PDB entry 4D43 | X-ray diffraction, 2.15 A resolution | chains F and H of the 4 polymer chains in the assembly

# Chain F (and H)
Molecule: Enoyl-[acyl-carrier-protein] reductase [NADPH]
From: Staphylococcus aureus SUBSP. aureus N315
Notes: EC 1.3.1.10; chain H of this document is another copy of the same molecule, construct and numbering; everything in this record applies to it too
Reference sequence: Q7A6D8 (Q7A6D8_STAAN); residue numbers follow UniProt; this construct covers 1-256
Chain sequence (282 residues; numbered -25 to 256; the number before each row is that of its first residue; numbers below 1 keep their minus sign (Met-25 is residue -25)):
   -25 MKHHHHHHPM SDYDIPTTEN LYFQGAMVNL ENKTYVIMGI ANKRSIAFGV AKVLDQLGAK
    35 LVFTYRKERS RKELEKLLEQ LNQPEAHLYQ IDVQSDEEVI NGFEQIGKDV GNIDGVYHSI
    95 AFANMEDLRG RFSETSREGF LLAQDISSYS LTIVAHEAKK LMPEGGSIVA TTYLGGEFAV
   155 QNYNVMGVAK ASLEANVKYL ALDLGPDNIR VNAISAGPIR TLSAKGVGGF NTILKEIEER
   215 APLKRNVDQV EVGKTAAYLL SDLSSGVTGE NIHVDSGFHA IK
Not modelled in the structure: -25 to 2
Sequence notes: expression tag (-25 to 0); engineered mutation Val2 (Leu in Q7A6D8)
Residues lining bound ligands:
  - NADP (9W7; 2-(2-chloro-4-nitrophenoxy)-5-ethyl-4-fluorophenol): Ala95, Phe96, Ala97, Leu102, Tyr147, Tyr157, Met160, Lys164, Pro192, Ile193, Ser197, Ala198, Val201, Phe204, Ile207
  - glutamic acid (GLU): Arg103, Gly202, Gly203, Phe204, Asn205, Thr206
  - NADP (NAP; NADP nicotinamide-adenine-dinucleotide phosphate): Gly13, Ile14, Ala15, Ser19, Ile20, Tyr39, Arg40, Lys41, Ser44, Ile65, Asp66, Val67, Gln68, Ser93, Ile94, Ala95, Phe96, Ile120, Thr145, Thr146, Tyr147, Tyr157, Lys164, Ala190, Gly191, Pro192, Ile193, Thr195, Leu196, Ser197, Ala198, Phe204
From the paper describing this entry:
  - binding site for NADP: Ala97, Tyr157, Ala198, Phe204
  - catalytic residues: Tyr147 (proposed by the authors, not directly observed)
  - mutagenesis - Y147F (4-fold), S189A, D249A (>10,000-fold): decreased catalytic activity
  - mutagenesis - Y147F: unchanged binding to TS analogue

# Chain F / chain H interface
Contacting residue pairs (26):
  Leu148(F) - Lys256(H)
  Phe152(F) - Phe152(H)  hydrophobic
  Phe152(F) - His253(H)
  Phe152(F) - Ala254(H)
  Phe152(F) - Ile255(H)
  Phe152(F) - Lys256(H)
  Ala153(F) - Ala254(H)  hydrogen bond (backbone-backbone)
  Ala153(F) - Ile255(H)
  Ala153(F) - Lys256(H)  hydrogen bond (backbone-backbone)
  Val154(F) - Lys256(H)
  Glu210(F) - Arg214(H)  salt bridge
  Arg214(F) - Glu210(H)  salt bridge
  Phe252(F) - Lys256(H)  hydrogen bond (backbone-side chain)
  His253(F) - Phe152(H)
  His253(F) - Lys256(H)
  Ala254(F) - Phe152(H)
  Ala254(F) - Ala153(H)  hydrogen bond (backbone-backbone)
  Ile255(F) - Phe152(H)
  Ile255(F) - Ala153(H)
  Ile255(F) - Lys256(H)  hydrogen bond (backbone-side chain)
  Lys256(F) - Leu148(H)
  Lys256(F) - Phe152(H)
  Lys256(F) - Ala153(H)  hydrogen bond (backbone-backbone)
  Lys256(F) - Val154(H)
  Lys256(F) - Phe252(H)  hydrogen bond (side chain-backbone)
  Lys256(F) - Ile255(H)  hydrogen bond (side chain-backbone)
Also at the interface, not in a pair above, chain H (12 interface residues in all): Gln155

# Overview
11 residues of chain F face 12 of chain H across their interface, with 8 hydrogen bonds and 2 salt bridges.
Polar contacts include Glu210(F)-Arg214(H), Phe252(F)-Lys256(H) and Ile255(F)-Lys256(H). Chain F binds
glutamic acid and NADP. The paper reports the catalytic residue Tyr147(F); Y147F, S189A and D249A of chain F
reduce catalytic activity.
Both chains are Enoyl-[acyl-carrier-protein] reductase [NADPH] (Staphylococcus aureus SUBSP. aureus N315).
Entry 4D43 (Crystal structure of S. aureus FabI in complex with NADP and 2-(2-
chloro-4-nitrophenoxy)-5-ethyl-4-fluorophenol) was determined by X-ray diffraction (same publication as 4D41,
4D42, 4D44, 4D45 and 4D46).
